Entry 8SDV (X-ray diffraction, 1.42 A resolution); this record covers chain A.

[Chain A]
Molecule: Beta-lactamase
Organism: Pseudomonas aeruginosa
Notes: EC 3.5.2.6
UniProtKB: Q4H482 (Q4H482_PSEAI); residues -25 to 371 here correspond to UniProt positions 1-397 (UniProt number = residue number + 26)
Amino-acid sequence (397 residues; each row starts with the number of its first residue; numbers below 1 keep their minus sign (Met-25 is residue -25)):
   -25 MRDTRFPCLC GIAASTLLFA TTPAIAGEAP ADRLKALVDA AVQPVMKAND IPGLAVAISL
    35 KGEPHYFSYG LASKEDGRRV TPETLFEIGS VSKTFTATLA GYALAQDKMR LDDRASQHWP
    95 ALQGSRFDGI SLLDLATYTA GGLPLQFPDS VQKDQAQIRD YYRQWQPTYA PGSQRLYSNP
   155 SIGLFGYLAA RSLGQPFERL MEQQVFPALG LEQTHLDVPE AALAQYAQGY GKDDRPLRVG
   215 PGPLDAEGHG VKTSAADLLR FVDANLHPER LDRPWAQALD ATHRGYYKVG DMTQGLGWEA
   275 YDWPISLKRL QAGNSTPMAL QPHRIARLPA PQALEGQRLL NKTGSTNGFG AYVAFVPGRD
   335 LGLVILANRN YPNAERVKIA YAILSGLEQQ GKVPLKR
Disordered / not traced: -25 to 2, 363-371
Covalent attachments: compound ZXM linked to Ser64
Construct notes: engineered mutation His223 (Tyr249 in Q4H482)
Residues lining bound ligands: ZXM (1-{(2R)-2-(dihydroxyboranyl)-2-[(thiophen-2-ylacetyl)amino]ethyl}-1H-1,2,3-triazole-4-carboxylic acid): Gly63, Lys67, Leu119, Gln120, Tyr151, Asn153, His223, Lys316, Thr317, Gly318, Ser319, Thr320, Asn321, Asn344

[Overview]
Compound ZXM is covalently linked to Ser64.
Chain A is Beta-lactamase (Pseudomonas aeruginosa); the structure, Crystal structure of PDC-3 Y221H
beta-lactamase in complex with the boronic acid inhibitor S02030, was determined by X-ray diffraction,
deposited together with 8SDL, 8SDN, 8SDR, 8SDS and 8SDT.
